5OF4 - chains E and Z of the 10 polymer chains in the assembly; structure by electron microscopy, 4.40 A resolution (low resolution: residue-level contacts below are approximate; hydrogen-bond / salt-bridge calls are withheld).

Chain E:
Name: General transcription factor IIH subunit 2
Source organism: Homo sapiens
Reference sequence: Q13888 (TF2H2_HUMAN); numbering as in UniProt (aligned over 1-395)
Amino-acid sequence (395 residues; row label = number of the first residue in the row):
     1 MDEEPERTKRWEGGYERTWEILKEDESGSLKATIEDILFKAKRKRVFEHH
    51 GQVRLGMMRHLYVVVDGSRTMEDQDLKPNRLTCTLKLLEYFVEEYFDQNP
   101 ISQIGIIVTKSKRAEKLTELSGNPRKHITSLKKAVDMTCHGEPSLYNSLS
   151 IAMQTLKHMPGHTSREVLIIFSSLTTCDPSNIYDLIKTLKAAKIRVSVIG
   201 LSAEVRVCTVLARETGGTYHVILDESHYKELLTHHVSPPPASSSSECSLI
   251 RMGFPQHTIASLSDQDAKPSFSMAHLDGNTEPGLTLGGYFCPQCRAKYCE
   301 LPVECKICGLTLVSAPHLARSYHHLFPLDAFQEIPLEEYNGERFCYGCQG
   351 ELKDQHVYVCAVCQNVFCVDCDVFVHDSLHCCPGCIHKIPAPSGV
Disordered / not traced: 1-56, 241-395
UniProt features mapped onto this chain:
  - zinc finger: Cys291 to Cys308 (C4-type)
  - modified residue: Tyr95 (Phosphotyrosine)
  - mutagenesis: Cys291 (C291A: Reconstituted TFIIH complex lacks p62 and has no transcriptional activity), Cys308 (C308A: Reconstituted TFIIH complex lacks p62 and has no transcriptional activity), Cys345 (C345A: No effect on the transcriptional activity of the reconstituted TFIIH complex), Cys360 (C360A: No effect on the transcriptional activity of the reconstituted TFIIH complex), Cys363 (C363A: No effect on the transcriptional activity of the reconstituted TFIIH complex), His376 (H376A: No effect on the transcriptional activity of the reconstituted TFIIH complex), His380 (H380A: No effect on the transcriptional activity of the reconstituted TFIIH complex), Cys382 (C382A: No effect on the transcriptional activity of the reconstituted TFIIH complex)

Chain Z:
Name: Unassigned secondary structure elements.
Source organism: Homo sapiens
Amino-acid sequence (270 residues; each row starts with the number of its first residue; note: 314 numbers in that range are skipped by the numbering (no residue carries them; nothing is unmodelled there); X marks 270 residues of unknown identity (built as UNK)):
     1 XXXXXXXXXXXXXXXXXXXX
    82 XXXXXXXXX
   101 XXXXXXXXXXXXXXXXXX
   159 XXXXXXX
   171 XXXXXXXXXXX
   201 XXXXXXXXXXXXXXXXXXXXXXXXXXXXXXXXXX
   250 XXXXXXXXXXXXXXXXXXXX
   281 XXXXXXXXXXXXXX
   301 XXXXXXXXXXXXX
   401 XXXXXXXXXXXXXXXXXXXXX
   430 XXXXXXXXXXXXXXXXXXXXXXXXXX
   465 XXXXXXXXXXXXXXXXXXXXXXX
   501 XXXXXXXXXXXXXXXXXXXX
   530 XXXXXXXXXX
   551 XXXXXXXXXX
   571 XXXXXXXXXXXXXX

Interface between chain E and chain Z:
Chain E residues in contact with chain Z, 10 residues: Gln98, Pro100, Ile101, Lys112, Asn147, Gln154, Pro179, Asn181, Glu230, Pro238

Overview:
No residue of chain E is in contact with chain Z. UniProt lists 8 mutagenesis sites on chain E.
Here chain E is General transcription factor IIH subunit 2 and chain Z is Unassigned secondary structure
elements., both from Homo sapiens. Entry 5OF4 (The cryo-EM structure of human TFIIH) was determined by
electron microscopy.
